2Y0N - chains E and F of the 8 polymer chains in the assembly; structure by X-ray diffraction, 3.00 A resolution.

# Chain E (and F)
Protein: Male-specific lethal 1 homolog
From: Mus musculus
Notes: fragment: pehe domain, residues 545-597; chain F of this document is another copy of the same molecule, construct and numbering; everything in this record applies to it too
Reference sequence: Q6PDM1 (MSL1_MOUSE); residue numbers follow UniProt; this construct covers 545-597
Chain sequence (56 residues; each row starts with the number of its first residue):
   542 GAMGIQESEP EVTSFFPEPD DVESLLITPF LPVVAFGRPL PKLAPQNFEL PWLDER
Disordered / not traced: 542-550, 559-563, 595-597 (chain F: 542-552, 559-563, 594-597)
Construct notes: expression tag (542-544)
Swiss-Prot annotation at these positions:
  - mutagenesis: Phe556 (F556E: Strongly reduces interaction with MSL3; when associated with E-576 and E-589 or E-577 and E-589), Ala576 (A576E: No effect on interaction with MSL3. Reduces interaction; when associated with E-589. Strongly reduces interaction with MSL3; when associated with E-556 and E-589), Phe577 (F577E: No effect on interaction with MSL3. Reduces interaction; when associated with E-589. Strongly reduces interaction with MSL3; when associated with E-556 and E-589), Phe589 (F589E: Strongly reduces interaction with MSL3; when associated with E-556 and E-576 or E-556 and E-577)
From the paper describing this entry:
  - mutagenesis - A576E, F577E: unchanged binding to Male-specific lethal 3 homolog
  - mutagenesis - A576E/F589E, F577E/F589E: decreased binding to Male-specific lethal 3 homolog
  - mutagenesis - F556E/A576E/F589E, F556E/F577E/F589E: abolished binding to Male-specific lethal 3 homolog

# Chain E / chain F interface
Residue-residue contacts (6; chain E residue first):
  Glu564(E) - Lys583(F)  salt bridge
  Leu567(E) - Lys583(F)
  Ile568(E) - Phe571(F)  hydrophobic
  Phe571(E) - Ile568(F)  hydrophobic
  Lys583(E) - Glu564(F)  salt bridge
  Lys583(E) - Leu567(F)

# In short
Chain E and chain F each contribute 5 residues to their interface, with 2 salt bridges. The salt-bridged pair
is Glu564(E)-Lys583(F). From the paper: A576E/F589E and F577E/F589E of chain E reduce binding to Male-specific
lethal 3 homolog; F556E/A576E/F589E and F556E/F577E/F589E of chain E abolish binding to Male-specific lethal 3
homolog; 6 substitutions were tested in all.
Chain E and chain F are both Male-specific lethal 1 homolog (Mus musculus); the structure, Crystal structure
of the complex between dosage compensation factors MSL1 and MSL3, was determined by X-ray diffraction,
deposited together with 2Y0M.
